Entry 7ZH5 (electron microscopy, 3.30 A resolution); this record covers chains B and C of the 3 polymer chains in the assembly.

== Chain B (and C) ==
Molecule: Spike glycoprotein, Fibritin
From: Severe acute respiratory syndrome-related coronavirus
Notes: chain C of this document is another copy of the same molecule, construct and numbering; everything in this record applies to it too
UniProtKB: chimeric construct of P59594, P10104: residues 14-1193 from P59594 (SPIKE_SARS) positions 14-1193 (same numbers); residues 1207-1233 from P10104 positions 458-484 (UniProt number = residue number - 749)
Amino-acid sequence (1227 residues; numbered 14 to 1240; the number before each row is that of its first residue):
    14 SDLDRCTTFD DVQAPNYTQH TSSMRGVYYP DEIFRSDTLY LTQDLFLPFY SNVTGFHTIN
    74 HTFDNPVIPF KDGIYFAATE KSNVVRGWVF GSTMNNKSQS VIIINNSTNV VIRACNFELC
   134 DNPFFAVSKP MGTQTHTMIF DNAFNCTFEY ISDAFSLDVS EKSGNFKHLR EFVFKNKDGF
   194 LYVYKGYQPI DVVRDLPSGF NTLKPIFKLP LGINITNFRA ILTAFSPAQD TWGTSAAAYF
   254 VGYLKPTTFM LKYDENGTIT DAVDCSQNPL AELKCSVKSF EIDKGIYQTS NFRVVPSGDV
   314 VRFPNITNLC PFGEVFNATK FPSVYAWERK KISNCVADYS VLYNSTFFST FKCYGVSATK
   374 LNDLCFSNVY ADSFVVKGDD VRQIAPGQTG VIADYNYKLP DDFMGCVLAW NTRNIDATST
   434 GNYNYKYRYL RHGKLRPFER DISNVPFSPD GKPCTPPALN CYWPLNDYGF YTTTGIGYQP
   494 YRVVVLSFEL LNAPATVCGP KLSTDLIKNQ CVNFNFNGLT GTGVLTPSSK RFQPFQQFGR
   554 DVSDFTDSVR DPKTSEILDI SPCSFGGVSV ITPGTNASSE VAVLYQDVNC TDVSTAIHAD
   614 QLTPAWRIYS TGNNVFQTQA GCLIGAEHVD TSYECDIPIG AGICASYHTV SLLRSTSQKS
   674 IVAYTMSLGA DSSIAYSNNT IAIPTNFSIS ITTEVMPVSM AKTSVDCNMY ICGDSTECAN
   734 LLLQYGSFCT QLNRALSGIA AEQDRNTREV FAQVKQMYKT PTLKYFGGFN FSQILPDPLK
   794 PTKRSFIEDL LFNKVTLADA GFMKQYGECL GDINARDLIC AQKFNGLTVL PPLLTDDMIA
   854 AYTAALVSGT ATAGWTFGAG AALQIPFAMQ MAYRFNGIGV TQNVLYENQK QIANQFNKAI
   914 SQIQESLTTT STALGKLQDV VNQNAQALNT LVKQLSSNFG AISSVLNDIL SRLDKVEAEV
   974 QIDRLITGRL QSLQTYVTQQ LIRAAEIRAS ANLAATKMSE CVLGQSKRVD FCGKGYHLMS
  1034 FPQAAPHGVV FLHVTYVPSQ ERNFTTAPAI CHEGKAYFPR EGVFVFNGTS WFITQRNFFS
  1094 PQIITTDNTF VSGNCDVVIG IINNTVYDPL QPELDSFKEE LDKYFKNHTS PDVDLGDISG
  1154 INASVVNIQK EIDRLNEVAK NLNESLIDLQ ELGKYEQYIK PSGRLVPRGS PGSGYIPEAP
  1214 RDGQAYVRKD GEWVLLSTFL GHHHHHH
Unresolved in the structure: 14-30, 71-77, 106-115, 146-207, 237-249, 428-438, 463-492, 663-672, 812-831, 1120-1240 (chain C: 14-30, 71-80, 132-180, 239-247, 318-325, 460-475, 512-516, 663-672, 812-831, 1120-1240)
Sequence notes: conflict Asp77 (Gly in P59594), Thr244 (Ile in P59594), Leu1228 (Phe479 in P10104); linker (1194-1206); expression tag (1234-1240)
Disulfide bonds: Cys278-Cys288, Cys323-Cys348, Cys366-Cys419, Cys378-Cys511, Cys524-Cys576, Cys603-Cys635, Cys648-Cys657, Cys720-Cys742, Cys725-Cys731, Cys1014-Cys1025, Cys1064-Cys1108
Covalent attachments: N-acetylglucosamine (NAG) linked to Asn318, Asn602, Asn691, Asn699, Asn783, Asn1056, Asn1080
Ligand contacts:
  - N-acetylglucosamine (NAG; 2-acetamido-2-deoxy-beta-D-glucopyranose), molecule 1: Tyr338, Ala339, Ile455
  - N-acetylglucosamine (NAG), molecule 2: Lys447, Leu448, Arg449
Curated features (UniProtKB/Swiss-Prot):
  - region: Ser798 to Tyr819 (Fusion peptide 1), Lys817 to Phe837 (Fusion peptide 2), Asp1145 to Glu1184 (Heptad repeat 2)
  - site (Cleavage): Arg667, Ser668, Arg797, Ser798
  - glycosylation (N-linked (GlcNAc...) asparagine): Asn29, Asn65, Asn73, Asn109, Asn118, Asn119, Asn158, Asn227, Asn269, Asn318, Asn330, Asn357, Asn589, Asn602, Asn691, Asn699, Asn783, Asn1056, Asn1080, Asn1116 and 3 more in UniProt

== Chain B / chain C interface ==
Residue-residue contacts (111):
  Tyr42(B) with Gln546(C); Phe548(C), hydrophobic
  Glu45(B) with Phe548(C); Gln549(C); Gln550(C), hydrogen bond (backbone-backbone); Phe551(C)
  Ile46(B) with Gln549(C), hydrogen bond (backbone-side chain); Phe551(C); Arg553(C)
  Phe47(B) with Arg544(C); Phe545(C), hydrophobic; Gln549(C); Phe551(C), hydrogen bond (backbone-backbone); Gly552(C); Arg553(C), hydrogen bond (backbone-backbone)
  Pro218(B) with Phe548(C), hydrophobic
  Asn269(B) with Arg544(C)
  Thr271(B) with Gln546(C)
  Asp719(B) with Asn304(C), hydrogen bond; Arg306(C), salt bridge
  Met722(B) with Arg306(C); Phe578(C), hydrophobic
  Gln737(B) with Ser950(C), hydrogen bond (backbone-side chain); Asn951(C), hydrogen bond; Gly953(C)
  Tyr738(B) with Gln947(C); Ser950(C)
  Gly739(B) with Ser950(C)
  Ser740(B) with Thr943(C); Lys946(C); Gln947(C)
  Phe741(B) with Gln947(C)
  Gln744(B) with Thr943(C)
  Arg747(B) with Gln939(C)
  Lys768(B) with Ala683(C)
  Gln769(B) with Ala683(C)
  Met770(B) with Leu681(C), hydrophobic; Ala683(C), hydrogen bond (backbone-backbone); Ser685(C)
  Tyr771(B) with Ser685(C)
  Lys772(B) with Ser685(C), hydrogen bond (backbone-backbone); Ser686(C)
  Leu776(B) with Tyr689(C), hydrophobic
  Phe779(B) with Tyr689(C)
  Gln835(B) with Pro575(C); Cys576(C); Ser577(C); Phe578(C), hydrogen bond (side chain-backbone); Asp600(C)
  Lys836(B) with Asp554(C), salt bridge; Pro575(C); Phe578(C)
  Phe837(B) with Thr535(C); Ile573(C), hydrophobic; Pro575(C), hydrophobic
  Asn838(B) with Phe558(C)
  Gly839(B) with Phe578(C)
  Pro845(B) with Gly653(C); Ala654(C)
  Leu846(B) with Pro651(C), hydrophobic; Gly653(C); Ala654(C); Gly655(C), hydrogen bond (backbone-backbone)
  Thr848(B) with Ala654(C)
  Met851(B) with Gly655(C); Leu681(C), hydrophobic
  Tyr855(B) with Leu681(C)
  Thr865(B) with Ile687(C); Tyr689(C)
  Ala866(B) with Ile687(C), hydrophobic
  Ala872(B) with Lys1027(C); Gly1028(C); Tyr1029(C)
  Ala874(B) with Glu1054(C)
  Ala875(B) with Ile687(C), hydrophobic; Glu1054(C)
  Leu876(B) with Ala695(C), hydrogen bond (backbone-backbone); Pro697(C); Glu1054(C)
  Gln877(B) with Ala688(C), hydrogen bond (side chain-backbone); Ser690(C); Thr693(C); Ile694(C); Ala695(C)
  Ile878(B) with Tyr689(C); Ile694(C), hydrophobic
  Pro879(B) with Tyr689(C), hydrogen bond (backbone-side chain); Ser690(C); Asn691(C); Thr693(C)
  Met882(B) with Thr1059(C); Ala1060(C); Arg1089(C)
  Tyr886(B) with Arg1089(C)
  Asn889(B) with Arg1073(C)
  Gln895(B) with Pro1072(C); Arg1089(C)
  Asn896(B) with Phe1103(C); Ser1105(C)
  Tyr899(B) with Pro1061(C); Phe1071(C), hydrophobic
  Gln902(B) with Ile1112(C)
  Val945(B) with Ser556(C)
  Asn960(B) with Thr533(C)
  Leu994(B) with Gln992(C)
  Arg1001(B) with Glu999(C), salt bridge
  Ser1012(B) with Val1022(C), hydrogen bond (side chain-backbone); Asp1023(C), hydrogen bond
  Glu1013(B) with Arg1021(C), salt bridge; Val1022(C)
  Arg1021(B) with Arg1021(C)
Other interface residues (no listed pair), chain B (77 interface residues in all): Asp44, Arg48, Thr51, Gly270, Asn721, Pro844, Leu847, Ala854, Trp868, Gly871, Phe880, Thr894, Glu900, Leu948, Asp976, Gln984, Gln987, Thr991, Ile995, Leu1016, Gly1017
Other interface residues (no listed pair), chain C (89 interface residues in all): Ser289, Lys543, Val555, Ser574, Gly579, Gln632, Ala633, Ile652, Ile656, Thr678, Met679, Gly682, Asp684, Phe952, Arg977, Gln984, Thr988, Thr991, Ile995, Phe1024, Asn1056, Gly1075, Val1076, Val1110

== Summary ==
77 residues of chain B and 89 residues of chain C are in contact; the contacts include 16 hydrogen bonds and 4
salt bridges. Polar pairs include Asp719(B)-Arg306(C), Lys836(B)-Asp554(C) and Arg1001(B)-Glu999(C). Ligands
of chain B: N-acetylglucosamine.
Both chains are Spike glycoprotein, Fibritin (Severe acute respiratory syndrome-related coronavirus). Entry
7ZH5 (SARS CoV Spike protein, Open conformation) was determined by electron microscopy (same publication as
7ZH1 and 7ZH2).
